9QE0 - chains H and J of the 8 polymer chains in the assembly; structure by electron microscopy, 6.71 A resolution (low resolution: residue-level contacts below are approximate; hydrogen-bond / salt-bridge calls are withheld).

== Chain H ==
Name: JetB
Organism: Neobacillus vireti LMG 21834
Amino-acid sequence (389 residues; row label = number of the first residue in the row):
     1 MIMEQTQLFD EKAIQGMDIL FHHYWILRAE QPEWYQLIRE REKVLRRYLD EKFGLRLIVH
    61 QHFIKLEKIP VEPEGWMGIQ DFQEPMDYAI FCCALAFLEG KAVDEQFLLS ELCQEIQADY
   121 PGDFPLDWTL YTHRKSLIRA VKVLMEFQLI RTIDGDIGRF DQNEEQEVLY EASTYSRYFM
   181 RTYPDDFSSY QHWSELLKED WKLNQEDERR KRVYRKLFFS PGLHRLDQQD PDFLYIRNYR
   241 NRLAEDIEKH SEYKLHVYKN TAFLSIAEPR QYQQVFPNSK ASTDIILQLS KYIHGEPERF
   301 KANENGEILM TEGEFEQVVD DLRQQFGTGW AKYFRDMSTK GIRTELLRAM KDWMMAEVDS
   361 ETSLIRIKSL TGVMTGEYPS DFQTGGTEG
Not modelled in the structure: 1-4, 389

== Chain J ==
Name: JetA
Organism: Neobacillus vireti LMG 21834
Amino-acid sequence (500 residues; each row starts with the number of its first residue; numbers below 1 keep their minus sign (Gly-3 is residue -3)):
    -3 GPAAMDSTMK KIIEASYLTA DSAAHYRTIL RYFYHQHERM RDFIAPEELL EHMRSIPAFA
    57 DFQEDQLHQQ LAQLVKWNNL IARQDMTNAK TIEEYKKKRF RYQCTPYTVE IERMIVQLEK
   117 LGDTFQGSLE RSQFDRLFQA ITSLQNELEN DLNKSAEEYM RIWEDVFRYF QTIRTSTADY
   177 IAYINSEQTD QRMQTEAFLV YKNQFTTYLR DFIVSLQKTS LQIQHSLSEL TLERLQHFFQ
   237 KLIEHRGAIP RLEDVSSSTN DWLTEYEEYW FSLRQWFLGS AVQQSELDIL QWQTNEMIRR
   297 MTRYVQRIGE RQQHFRSRKK DYLQLSKWFV ECRDSEEAHK LSAVVFGSMT IQHLQLEEAT
   357 TENLHVDTWD EAPTELTIKP RTVRYREKTK PGSFNSNEQK KKEQRELYLK EREQEKKLIE
   417 KYMTQGKITL SALSTVEPFI RKVLLSWIGK SMAAKNRMVK TDYGLHVKVM LDYEKTITLQ
   477 AEDGNLLMPD ATFLFEETRG
Not modelled in the structure: -3 to 0, 496

== Interface between chain H and chain J ==
Contacting residue pairs (175):
  Phe21(H) with Met345(J); Thr346(J)
  His22(H) with Met345(J); Thr346(J)
  His23(H) with Met345(J)
  Tyr24(H) with Phe342(J); Met345(J)
  Lys68(H) with Phe342(J); Gly343(J); Ser344(J); Met345(J); Thr346(J)
  Pro70(H) with Ala339(J); Gly343(J)
  Pro73(H) with Lys336(J); Ala339(J); Val340(J)
  Glu74(H) with Lys336(J); Ala339(J)
  Gly75(H) with Glu332(J); His335(J); Lys336(J)
  Trp76(H) with Ser344(J); Gln348(J)
  Met77(H) with Ala339(J); Gly343(J); Ser344(J); Met345(J)
  Gly78(H) with His335(J); Ser338(J); Met345(J)
  Ile79(H) with His335(J); Ser338(J); Met345(J)
  Gln80(H) with His335(J)
  Phe82(H) with His335(J)
  Gln83(H) with Ser331(J)
  Glu84(H) with Ser331(J)
  Pro85(H) with Phe325(J); Cys328(J)
  Tyr88(H) with Phe325(J); His335(J); Ser338(J)
  Ala89(H) with Ser322(J)
  Cys92(H) with Ser322(J); Phe325(J)
  Leu95(H) with Tyr318(J)
  Ala96(H) with Lys315(J); Tyr318(J)
  Glu99(H) with Ser313(J); Arg314(J); Lys315(J); Tyr318(J)
  Tyr120(H) with Val326(J)
  Pro121(H) with Ser322(J); Lys323(J)
  Phe179(H) with Phe342(J)
  Met180(H) with Arg314(J); Tyr318(J); Phe342(J)
  Arg181(H) with Val340(J); Val341(J); Phe342(J)
  Tyr183(H) with Arg314(J); Val341(J)
  Phe187(H) with Arg314(J); Asp317(J); Gln320(J)
  Ser188(H) with Gln320(J)
  Tyr190(H) with Gln320(J)
  Gln191(H) with Trp324(J)
  His192(H) with Trp324(J)
  Trp193(H) with Trp324(J); Val340(J)
  Leu196(H) with Val340(J)
  Leu217(H) with His349(J)
  Phe218(H) with Ile347(J); His349(J)
  Phe219(H) with Ile347(J); Gln348(J); His349(J)
  Ser220(H) with Gln348(J); His349(J)
  Pro221(H) with Gln348(J); His349(J); Leu350(J)
  Arg237(H) with Leu360(J); His361(J)
  Arg240(H) with Leu360(J)
  Tyr253(H) with Ile347(J); His349(J)
  His256(H) with Leu352(J); Thr356(J)
  Val257(H) with Glu358(J); Asn359(J); Leu360(J)
  Tyr258(H) with Thr356(J); Leu360(J); Val362(J); Asp363(J); Glu367(J)
  Lys259(H) with Leu360(J); His361(J); Val362(J); Asp363(J)
  Asn260(H) with Asp363(J)
  Leu264(H) with His349(J)
  Ser265(H) with Leu350(J); Leu352(J)
  Ile266(H) with Leu350(J); Gln351(J); Leu352(J)
  Ala267(H) with Leu352(J)
  Gln274(H) with Thr346(J)
  Val275(H) with His349(J); Gln351(J)
  Phe276(H) with His349(J); Leu350(J); Gln351(J)
  Pro277(H) with Gln351(J)
  Asn278(H) with Arg377(J)
  Ser279(H) with Arg377(J)
  Lys280(H) with Arg377(J)
  Ala281(H) with Arg377(J)
  Asp284(H) with Ile374(J); Arg377(J)
  Leu287(H) with Leu372(J)
  Gln288(H) with Ile374(J)
  Lys291(H) with Glu371(J)
  His294(H) with Trp365(J); Glu367(J); Pro369(J)
  Gly306(H) with Trp365(J)
  Ile308(H) with Trp365(J)
  Thr328(H) with Thr378(J)
  Gly329(H) with Arg377(J); Thr378(J)
  Trp330(H) with Arg377(J)
  Asp352(H) with Gln348(J)
  Trp353(H) with Gln348(J); His349(J)
  Met354(H) with Gln348(J)
  Lys368(H) with Trp365(J)
  Ser369(H) with Thr364(J)
  Gly372(H) with Thr364(J); Trp365(J); Pro369(J)
  Val373(H) with Thr364(J); Pro369(J); Thr370(J)
  Met374(H) with Leu350(J); Thr370(J); Leu372(J)
  Thr375(H) with Pro369(J); Thr370(J); Glu371(J); Leu372(J)
  Gly376(H) with Glu371(J); Leu372(J); Ile374(J)
  Glu377(H) with Glu371(J); Leu372(J); Thr373(J); Ile374(J)
  Tyr378(H) with Ile374(J); Pro376(J)
  Pro379(H) with Thr373(J); Ile374(J); Pro376(J); Tyr381(J)
  Asp381(H) with Tyr381(J)
  Phe382(H) with Pro376(J); Thr378(J); Arg380(J); Tyr381(J)
Other interface residues (no listed pair), chain H (101 interface residues in all): Lys65, Ile69, Cys93, Gly122, Pro184, Asp185, Thr261, Thr283, Ile293, Ala302, Ala331, Ile367, Leu370, Thr371
Other interface residues (no listed pair), chain J (60 interface residues in all): Leu319, Leu321, Ala334, Leu337, Glu354, Ala355, Thr357, Lys375

== In short ==
The interface between chain H and chain J involves 101 residues on one side and 60 on the other.
Here chain H is JetB and chain J is JetA, both from Neobacillus vireti LMG 21834. Entry 9QE0 (Neobacillus
vireti Wadjet-II JetABC dimer) was determined by electron microscopy together with 9QE1 from the same study.
